PDB entry 4LLG | X-ray diffraction, 3.79 A resolution | chains C and F of the 7 polymer chains in the assembly

# Chain C
Protein: DNA-directed RNA polymerase subunit beta
Organism: Escherichia coli
Notes: EC 2.7.7.6
UniProtKB: C9QV90 (C9QV90_ECOD1); residue numbers follow UniProt; this construct covers 1-1342
Sequence (1342 residues; row label = number of the first residue in the row):
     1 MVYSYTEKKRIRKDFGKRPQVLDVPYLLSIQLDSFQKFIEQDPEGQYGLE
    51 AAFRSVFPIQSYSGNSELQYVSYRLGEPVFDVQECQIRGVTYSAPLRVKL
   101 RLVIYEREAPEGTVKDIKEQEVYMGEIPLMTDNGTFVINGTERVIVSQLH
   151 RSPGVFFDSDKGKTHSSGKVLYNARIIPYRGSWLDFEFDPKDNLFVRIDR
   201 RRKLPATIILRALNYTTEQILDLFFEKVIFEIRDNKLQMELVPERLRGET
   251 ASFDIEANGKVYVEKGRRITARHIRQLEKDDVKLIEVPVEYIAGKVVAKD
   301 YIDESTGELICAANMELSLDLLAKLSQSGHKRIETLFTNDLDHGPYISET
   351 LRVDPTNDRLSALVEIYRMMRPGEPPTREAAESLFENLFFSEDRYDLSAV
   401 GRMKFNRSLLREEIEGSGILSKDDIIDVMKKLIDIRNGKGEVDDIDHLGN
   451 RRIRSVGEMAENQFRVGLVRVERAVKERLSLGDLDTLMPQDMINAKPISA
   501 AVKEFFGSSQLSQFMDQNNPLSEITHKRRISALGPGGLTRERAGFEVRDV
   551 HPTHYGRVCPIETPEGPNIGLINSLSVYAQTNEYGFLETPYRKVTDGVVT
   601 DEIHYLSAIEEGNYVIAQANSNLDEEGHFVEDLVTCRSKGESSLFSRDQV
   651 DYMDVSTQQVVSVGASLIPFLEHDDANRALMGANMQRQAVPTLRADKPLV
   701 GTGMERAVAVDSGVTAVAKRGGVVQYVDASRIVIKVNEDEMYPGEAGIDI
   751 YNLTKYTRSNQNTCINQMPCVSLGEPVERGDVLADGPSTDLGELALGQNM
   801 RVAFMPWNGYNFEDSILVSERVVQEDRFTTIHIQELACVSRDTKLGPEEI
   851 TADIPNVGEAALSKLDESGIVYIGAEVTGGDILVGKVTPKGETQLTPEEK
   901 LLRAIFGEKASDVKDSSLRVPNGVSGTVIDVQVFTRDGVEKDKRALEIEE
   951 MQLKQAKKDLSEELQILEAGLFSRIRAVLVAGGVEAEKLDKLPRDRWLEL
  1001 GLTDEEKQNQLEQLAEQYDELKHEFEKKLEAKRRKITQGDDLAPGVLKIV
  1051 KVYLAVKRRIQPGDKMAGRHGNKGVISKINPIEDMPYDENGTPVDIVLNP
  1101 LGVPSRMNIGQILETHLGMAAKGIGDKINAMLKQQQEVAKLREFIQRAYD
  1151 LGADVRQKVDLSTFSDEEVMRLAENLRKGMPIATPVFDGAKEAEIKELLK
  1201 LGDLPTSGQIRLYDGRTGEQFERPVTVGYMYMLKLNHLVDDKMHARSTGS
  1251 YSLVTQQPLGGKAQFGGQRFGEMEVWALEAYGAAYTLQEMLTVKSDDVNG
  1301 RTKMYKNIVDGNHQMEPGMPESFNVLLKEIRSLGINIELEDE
Unresolved in the structure: 1-2

# Chain F
Protein: RNA polymerase sigma factor RpoD
Organism: Escherichia coli
UniProtKB: P00579 (RPOD_ECOLI); numbering as in UniProt (aligned over 1-613)
Sequence (613 residues; each row starts with the number of its first residue):
     1 MEQNPQSQLKLLVTRGKEQGYLTYAEVNDHLPEDIVDSDQIEDIIQMIND
    51 MGIQVMEEAPDADDLMLAENTADEDAAEAAAQVLSSVESEIGRTTDPVRM
   101 YMREMGTVELLTREGEIDIAKRIEDGINQVQCSVAEYPEAITYLLEQYDR
   151 VEAEEARLSDLITGFVDPNAEEDLAPTATHVGSELSQEDLDDDEDEDEED
   201 GDDDSADDDNSIDPELAREKFAELRAQYVVTRDTIKAKGRSHATAQEEIL
   251 KLSEVFKQFRLVPKQFDYLVNSMRVMMDRVRTQERLIMKLCVEQCKMPKK
   301 NFITLFTGNETSDTWFNAAIAMNKPWSEKLHDVSEEVHRALQKLQQIEEE
   351 TGLTIEQVKDINRRMSIGEAKARRAKKEMVEANLRLVISIAKKYTNRGLQ
   401 FLDLIQEGNIGLMKAVDKFEYRRGYKFSTYATWWIRQAITRSIADQARTI
   451 RIPVHMIETINKLNRISRQMLQEMGREPTPEELAERMLMPEDKIRKVLKI
   501 AKEPISMETPIGDDEDSHLGDFIEDTTLELPLDSATTESLRAATHDVLAG
   551 LTAREAKVLRMRFGIDMNTDYTLEEVGKQFDVTRERIRQIEAKALRKLRH
   601 PSRSEVLRSFLDD
Unresolved in the structure: 1-5, 57-91, 168-212, 237-242, 613
Swiss-Prot annotation at these positions:
  - DNA-binding region: Leu-573 to Ala-592 (H-T-H motif)
  - region: Arg-584 to Arg-599 (Interaction with anti-sigma factors)
  - motif: Asp-403 to Gln-406 (Interaction with polymerase core subunit RpoC)
  - site: Arg-562 (Interaction with anti-sigma factors)

# Interface between chain C and chain F
Contacting residue pairs - 48 pairs, chain C then chain F:
  Tyr-123(C) / Gly-475(F)
  Gln-490(C) / Gln-472(F)  hydrogen bond (backbone-side chain)
  Asp-491(C) / Gln-472(F)
  Asn-494(C) / Leu-471(F)
  Ala-495(C) / Leu-471(F)  hydrophobic
  Asn-856(C) / Asp-612(F)  hydrogen bond (side chain-backbone)
  Pro-897(C) / Gly-564(F)
  Pro-897(C) / Ile-565(F)
  Glu-898(C) / Leu-540(F)
  Glu-898(C) / Arg-541(F)
  Glu-898(C) / Thr-544(F)
  Glu-898(C) / Ile-565(F)
  Leu-901(C) / Phe-563(F)  hydrophobic
  Leu-902(C) / Leu-607(F)
  Leu-902(C) / Leu-611(F)  hydrophobic
  Ala-904(C) / Phe-563(F)  hydrophobic
  Ala-904(C) / Arg-599(F)
  Ile-905(C) / Leu-595(F)  hydrophobic
  Ile-905(C) / Leu-598(F)  hydrophobic
  Ile-905(C) / Arg-599(F)  hydrogen bond (backbone-side chain)
  Phe-906(C) / Ser-604(F)
  Phe-906(C) / Leu-607(F)  hydrophobic
  Phe-906(C) / Arg-608(F)
  Phe-906(C) / Leu-611(F)  hydrophobic
  Glu-908(C) / Leu-611(F)
  Gly-1045(C) / Lys-499(F)
  Thr-1248(C) / Pro-531(F)
  Ser-1250(C) / Glu-524(F)  hydrogen bond
  Tyr-1251(C) / Glu-524(F)
  Tyr-1251(C) / Asp-525(F)  hydrogen bond (backbone-backbone)
  Tyr-1251(C) / Leu-528(F)  hydrophobic
  Ser-1252(C) / Asp-521(F)
  Ser-1252(C) / Ile-523(F)
  Ser-1252(C) / Asp-525(F)
  Leu-1253(C) / Ile-523(F)  hydrogen bond (backbone-backbone)
  Leu-1253(C) / Asp-525(F)
  Val-1254(C) / Gly-520(F)
  Gln-1256(C) / Asp-525(F)
  Gln-1256(C) / Leu-528(F)
  Leu-1259(C) / Asp-521(F)
  Leu-1259(C) / Phe-522(F)
  Leu-1259(C) / Ile-523(F)
  Leu-1259(C) / Glu-524(F)
  Gly-1261(C) / Glu-524(F)
  Arg-1301(C) / Leu-528(F)
  Thr-1302(C) / Pro-531(F)
  Tyr-1305(C) / Leu-532(F)
  Lys-1306(C) / Ser-534(F)
Other interface residues (no listed pair), chain C (35 interface residues in all): Lys-163, Lys-203, Gly-373, Ile-493, Lys-900, Asp-1041, Pro-1044
Other interface residues (no listed pair), chain F (38 interface residues in all): Glu-18, Asp-50, Arg-99, Glu-473, Arg-476, Lys-502, Ala-535, Glu-538, Leu-559, Phe-610

# Summary
35 residues of chain C face 38 of chain F across their interface, with 6 hydrogen bonds. Polar contacts
include Gln-490(C)/Gln-472(F), Asn-856(C)/Asp-612(F) and Ile-905(C)/Arg-599(F).
Chain C is DNA-directed RNA polymerase subunit beta and chain F is RNA polymerase sigma factor RpoD, both from
Escherichia coli; the structure, Crystal Structure Analysis of the E.coli holoenzyme/Gp2 complex, was
determined by X-ray diffraction (same publication as 4LJZ, 4LK0 and 4LK1).
